4A3B - chains A and N of the 15 polymer chains in the assembly; structure by X-ray diffraction, 3.50 A resolution.

[Chain A]
Protein: DNA-directed RNA polymerase II subunit RPB1
From: Saccharomyces cerevisiae
Notes: EC 2.7.7.6
UniProtKB: P04050 (RPB1_YEAST); residue numbers follow UniProt; this construct covers 1-1732
Amino-acid sequence (1732 residues; row label = number of the first residue in the row):
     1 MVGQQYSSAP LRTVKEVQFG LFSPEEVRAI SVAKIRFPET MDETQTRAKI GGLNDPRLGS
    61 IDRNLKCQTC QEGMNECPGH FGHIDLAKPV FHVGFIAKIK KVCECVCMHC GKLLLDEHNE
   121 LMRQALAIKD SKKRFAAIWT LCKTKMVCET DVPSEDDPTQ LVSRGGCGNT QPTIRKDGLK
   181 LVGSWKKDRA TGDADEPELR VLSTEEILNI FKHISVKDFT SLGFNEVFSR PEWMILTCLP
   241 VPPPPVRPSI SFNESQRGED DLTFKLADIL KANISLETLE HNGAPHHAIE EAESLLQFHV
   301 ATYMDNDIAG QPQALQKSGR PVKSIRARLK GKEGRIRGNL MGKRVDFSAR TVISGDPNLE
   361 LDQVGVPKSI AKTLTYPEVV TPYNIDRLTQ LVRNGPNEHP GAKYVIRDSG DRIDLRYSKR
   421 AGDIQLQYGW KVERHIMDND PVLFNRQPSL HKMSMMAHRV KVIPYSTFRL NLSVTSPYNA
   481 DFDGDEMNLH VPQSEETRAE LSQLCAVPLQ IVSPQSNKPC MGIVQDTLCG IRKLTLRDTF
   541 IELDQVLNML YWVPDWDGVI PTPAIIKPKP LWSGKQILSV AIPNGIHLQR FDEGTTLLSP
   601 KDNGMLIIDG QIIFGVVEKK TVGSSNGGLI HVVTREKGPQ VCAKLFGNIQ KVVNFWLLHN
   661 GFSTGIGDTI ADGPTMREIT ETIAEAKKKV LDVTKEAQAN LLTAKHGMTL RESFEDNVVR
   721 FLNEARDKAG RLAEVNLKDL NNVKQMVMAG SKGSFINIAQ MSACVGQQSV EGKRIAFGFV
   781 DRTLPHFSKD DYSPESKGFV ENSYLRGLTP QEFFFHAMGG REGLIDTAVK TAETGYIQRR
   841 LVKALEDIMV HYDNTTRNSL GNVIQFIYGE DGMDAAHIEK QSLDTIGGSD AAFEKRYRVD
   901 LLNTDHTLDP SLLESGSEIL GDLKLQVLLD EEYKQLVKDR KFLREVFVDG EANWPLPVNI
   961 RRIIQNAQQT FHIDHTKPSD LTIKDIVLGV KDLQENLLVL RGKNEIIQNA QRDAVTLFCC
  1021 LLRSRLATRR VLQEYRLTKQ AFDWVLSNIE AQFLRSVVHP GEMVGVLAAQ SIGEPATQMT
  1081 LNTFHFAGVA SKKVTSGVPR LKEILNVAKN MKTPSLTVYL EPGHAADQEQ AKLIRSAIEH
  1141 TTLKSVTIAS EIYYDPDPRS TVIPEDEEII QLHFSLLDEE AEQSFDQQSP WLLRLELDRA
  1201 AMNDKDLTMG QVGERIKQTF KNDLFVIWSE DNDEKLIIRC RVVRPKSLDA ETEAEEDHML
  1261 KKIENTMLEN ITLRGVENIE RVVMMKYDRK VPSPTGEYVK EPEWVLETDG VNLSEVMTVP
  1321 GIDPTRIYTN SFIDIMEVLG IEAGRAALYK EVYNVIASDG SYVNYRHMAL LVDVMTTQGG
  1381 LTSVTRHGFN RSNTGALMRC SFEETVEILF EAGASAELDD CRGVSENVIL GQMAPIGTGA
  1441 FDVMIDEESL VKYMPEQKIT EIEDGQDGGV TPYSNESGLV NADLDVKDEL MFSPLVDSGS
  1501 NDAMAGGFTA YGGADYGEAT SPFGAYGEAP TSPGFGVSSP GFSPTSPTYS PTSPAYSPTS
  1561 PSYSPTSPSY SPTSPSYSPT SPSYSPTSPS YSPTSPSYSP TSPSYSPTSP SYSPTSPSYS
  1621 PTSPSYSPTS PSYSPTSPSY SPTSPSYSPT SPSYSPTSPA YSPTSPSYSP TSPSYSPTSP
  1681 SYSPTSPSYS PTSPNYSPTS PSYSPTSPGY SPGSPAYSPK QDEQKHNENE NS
Not modelled in the structure: 1-2, 1081-1091, 1177-1186, 1244-1253, 1456-1732
Bound ions: Zn2+ site 1: Cys67, Cys70, Cys77, His80; Zn2+ site 2: Cys107, Cys110, Cys148, Cys167; Mg2+: Asp481, Asp483, Asp485 (shared with 1 residue of chain P)
Swiss-Prot annotation at these positions:
  - region: Pro248 to Asp260 (Lid loop), Asn306 to Lys323 (Rudder loop), Pro810 to Glu822 (Bridging helix)
  - binding site (Zn(2+)): Cys67, Cys70, Cys77, His80, Cys107, Cys110, Cys148, Cys167
  - binding site (Mg(2+)): Asp481, Asp483, Asp485
  - modified residue: Thr1471 (Phosphothreonine)
  - cross-link (Glycyl lysine isopeptide (Lys-Gly)): Lys695 (interchain with G-Cter in ubiquitin), Lys1246 (interchain with G-Cter in ubiquitin), Lys1350 (interchain with G-Cter in ubiquitin)
  - natural variant: Ser1653 to Pro1659 (deletion: In strain: A364A)
  - mutagenesis: Lys1246 (K1246R: Impairs ubiquitination during transcription stress)
Reported in the primary citation:
  - mutagenesis - Q1078N, Q1078S: abolished growth (citing earlier work)

[Chain N]
Molecule: 14-nt DNA strand
Sequence (14 nucleotides; each row starts with the number of its first residue):
     1 TAAGTACTTG AGCT
Not modelled in the structure: 1, 6-14

[Interface between chain A and chain N]
Contacting residue pairs - 6 pairs, chain A then chain N:
  Lys1102(A) - DA2(N)  hydrogen bond to the phosphate
  Lys1102(A) - DA3(N)  salt bridge to the phosphate
  Asn1106(A) - DG4(N)  phosphate contact
  Ala1108(A) - DG4(N)  phosphate contact
  Lys1112(A) - DA3(N)  salt bridge to the phosphate
  His1387(A) - DG4(N)  sugar contact
Other interface residues (no listed pair), chain A (6 interface residues in all): Glu833
Other interface residues (no listed pair), chain N (4 interface residues in all): DT5

[Summary]
6 residues of chain A face 4 of chain N across their interface; the contacts include 1 hydrogen bond and 2
salt bridges. Among the polar pairs are Lys1102(A)-DA2(N), Lys1102(A)-DA3(N) and Lys1112(A)-DA3(N). From the
paper: Q1078N and Q1078S of chain A abolish growth.
Here chain A is DNA-directed RNA polymerase II subunit RPB1 (Saccharomyces cerevisiae) and chain N is a 14-nt
DNA strand. Entry 4A3B (RNA Polymerase II initial transcribing complex with a 4nt DNA-RNA hybrid) was
determined by X-ray diffraction, deposited together with 4A3C, 4A3D, 4A3E, 4A3F, 4A3G, 4A3I and 4 further
entries.
